Entry 1RJO (X-ray diffraction, 1.67 A resolution); this record covers chain A.

# Chain A
Protein: Phenylethylamine oxidase
From: Arthrobacter globiformis
Notes: EC 1.4.3.6
Reference sequence: P46881 (PAOX_ARTGO); numbering as in UniProt (aligned over 3-638)
Sequence (646 residues; row label = number of the first residue in the row):
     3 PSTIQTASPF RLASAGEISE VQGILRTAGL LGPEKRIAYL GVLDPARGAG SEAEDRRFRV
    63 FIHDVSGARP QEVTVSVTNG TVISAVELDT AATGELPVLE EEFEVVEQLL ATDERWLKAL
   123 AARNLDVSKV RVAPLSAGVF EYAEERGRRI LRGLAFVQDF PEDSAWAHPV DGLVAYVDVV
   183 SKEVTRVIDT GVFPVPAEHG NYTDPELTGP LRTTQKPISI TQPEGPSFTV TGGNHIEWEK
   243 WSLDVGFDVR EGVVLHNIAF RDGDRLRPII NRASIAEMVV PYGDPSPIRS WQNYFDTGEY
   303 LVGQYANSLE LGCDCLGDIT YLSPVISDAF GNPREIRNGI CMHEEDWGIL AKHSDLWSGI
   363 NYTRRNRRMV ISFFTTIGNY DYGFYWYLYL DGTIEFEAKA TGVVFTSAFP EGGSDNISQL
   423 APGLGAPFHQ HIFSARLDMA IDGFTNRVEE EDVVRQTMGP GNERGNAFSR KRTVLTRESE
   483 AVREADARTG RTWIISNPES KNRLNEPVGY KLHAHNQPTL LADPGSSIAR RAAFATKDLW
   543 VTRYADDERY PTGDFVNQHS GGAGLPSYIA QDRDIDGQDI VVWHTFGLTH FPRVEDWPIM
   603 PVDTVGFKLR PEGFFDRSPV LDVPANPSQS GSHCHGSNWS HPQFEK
Disordered / not traced: 3-8, 629-648
Construct notes: modified residue (382); cloning artifact (639-648)
Modified residues: Tyr-382 (5-(2-carboxy-2-aminoethyl)-2-hydroxy-1,4-benzoquinone; TPQ)
Disulfide bonds: Cys-317/Cys-343
Bound ions: Cu ion: His-431, His-433, His-592; Na+: Asp-440, Met-441, Asp-581, Ile-582
Ligand contacts:
  - xenon (XE), molecule 1: Ala-15, Ile-20, Leu-42, Gly-43, Phe-60, Val-327, Ile-328
  - xenon (XE), molecule 2: Ile-20, Val-23, Gln-24, Leu-27, Ile-39, Leu-42, Ser-329, Gly-333
  - xenon (XE), molecule 3: Arg-71, Glu-89, Leu-90, Asp-91
  - xenon (XE), molecule 4: Pro-136, Trp-168, Trp-359, Gly-380
  - xenon (XE), molecule 5: Ile-238, Trp-240, Trp-243, Ser-244, Leu-245, Met-371, Leu-390
  - xenon (XE), molecule 6: Met-371, Ile-373, Trp-388, Tyr-389, Leu-390
  - xenon (XE), molecule 7: Ala-400, Lys-401, Ala-402, Phe-435, Leu-590, Asp-605, Thr-606, Val-607
Curated features (UniProtKB/Swiss-Prot):
  - active site: Asp-298 (Proton acceptor), Tyr-382 (Schiff-base intermediate with substrate)
  - binding site (substrate): Tyr-296 to Tyr-307, Ile-379 to Tyr-384
  - binding site (Cu cation): His-431, His-433, His-592
  - modified residue: Tyr-382 (2',4',5'-topaquinone)

# Overview
Bound to chain A: 7 copies of xenon. The Cu ion site is built by His-431, His-433 and His-592. The Na+ site is
built by Asp-440, Met-441, Asp-581 and Ile-582. UniProt lists active-site residues Asp-298 and Tyr-382, 18
substrate-binding residues and 3 Cu cation-binding residues.
Chain A is Phenylethylamine oxidase (Arthrobacter globiformis); the structure, AGAO + Xe, was determined by
X-ray diffraction together with 1RKY and 1W2Z from the same study.
